Entry 2IBY (X-ray diffraction, 1.85 A resolution); this record covers chains C and D of the 4 polymer chains in the assembly.

Chain C (and D):
Molecule: Acetyl-CoA acetyltransferase
From: Homo sapiens
Notes: EC 2.3.1.9; chain D of this document is another copy of the same molecule, construct and numbering; everything in this record applies to it too
UniProtKB: P24752 (THIL_HUMAN); numbering as in UniProt (aligned over 34-427)
Amino-acid sequence (395 residues; numbered 33 to 427; the number before each row is that of its first residue):
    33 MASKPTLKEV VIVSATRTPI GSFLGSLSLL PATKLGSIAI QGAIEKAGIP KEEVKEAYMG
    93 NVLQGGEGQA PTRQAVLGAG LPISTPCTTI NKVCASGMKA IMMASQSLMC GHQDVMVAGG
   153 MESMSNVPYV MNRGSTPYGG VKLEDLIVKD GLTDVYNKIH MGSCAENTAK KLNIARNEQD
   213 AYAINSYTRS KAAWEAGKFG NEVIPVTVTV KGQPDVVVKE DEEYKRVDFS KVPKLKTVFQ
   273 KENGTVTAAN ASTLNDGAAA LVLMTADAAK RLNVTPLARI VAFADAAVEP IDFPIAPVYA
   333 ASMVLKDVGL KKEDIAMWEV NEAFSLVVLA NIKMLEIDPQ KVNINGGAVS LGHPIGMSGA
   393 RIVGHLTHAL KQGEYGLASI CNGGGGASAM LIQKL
Unresolved in the structure: 33-34
Differences from the reference sequence: initiating methionine (33); engineered mutation A34 (Val in P24752); modified residue (126)
Modified residues: C126 (s-hydroxycysteine; CSO)
Curated features (UniProtKB/Swiss-Prot):
  - active site: C126 (Acyl-thioester intermediate), C413 (Proton donor/acceptor)
  - binding site (CoA): Y219, R258 to D260, K263, S284
  - binding site (K(+)): Y219, A280, A281, A283, V381
  - site: H385 (Increases nucleophilicity of active site Cys)
  - modified residue: K66 (N6-acetyllysine), K78 (N6-succinyllysine), K174 (N6-acetyllysine), K181 (N6-acetyllysine), K190 (N6-acetyllysine), K202 (N6-acetyllysine), K223 (N6-acetyllysine), K230 (N6-acetyllysine), K243 (N6-succinyllysine), K251 (N6-acetyllysine), K257 (N6-acetyllysine), K263 (N6-acetyllysine), K266 (N6-succinyllysine), K268 (N6-succinyllysine), K273 (N6-acetyllysine), K338 (N6-acetyllysine)
  - natural variant: E85 (deletion: In 3KTD), N93 (N93S: In 3KTD), G152 (G152A: In 3KTD), N158 (N158D: In 3KTD), G183 (G183R: In 3KTD), T297 (T297M: In 3KTD), A301 (A301P: In 3KTD), I312 (I312T: In 3KTD), A333 (A333P: In 3KTD), G379 (G379V: In 3KTD), A380 (A380T: In 3KTD)
Metal / ion sites: K+: Y219, A280, A281, A283, V381
Small-molecule neighbours: coenzyme A (COA): C126, L184, H192, M193, Y219, R258, V259, D260, K263, V264, L267, V270, F271, A280, A281, A283, S284, T285, L286, F325, A355, F356, H385, I387

Chain C / chain D interface:
Pairs across the interface (145; chain C residue first):
  S35(C) with K40(D), hydrogen bond (backbone-side chain)
  P37(C) with T38(D); K40(D); M141(D); C142(D)
  T38(C) with P37(D); T38(D), hydrogen bond (backbone-backbone)
  L39(C) with L39(D), hydrophobic; C142(D)
  K40(C) with S35(D), hydrogen bond (side chain-backbone)
  F55(C) with R165(D)
  E88(C) with K131(D), salt bridge; D317(D)
  Y90(C) with K131(D), hydrogen bond; M135(D)
  Q96(C) with Q96(D); N123(D), hydrogen bond; D182(D)
  G97(C) with D182(D)
  G98(C) with L178(D); K181(D), hydrogen bond (backbone-side chain); D182(D), hydrogen bond (backbone-side chain)
  E99(C) with D182(D)
  G100(C) with K181(D); D182(D), hydrogen bond (backbone-side chain)
  Q101(C) with V125(D); K181(D); D182(D); G183(D), hydrogen bond (side chain-backbone); T185(D); D186(D); V187(D); M193(D), hydrogen bond; G415(D); G416(D), hydrogen bond (side chain-backbone)
  A102(C) with V125(D), hydrophobic
  R105(C) with Y188(D); A319(D); V320(D), hydrogen bond (side chain-backbone); G416(D), hydrogen bond (side chain-backbone)
  Q106(C) with V187(D); Y188(D), hydrogen bond (backbone-side chain)
  L109(C) with Y188(D)
  I115(C) with A319(D); V320(D); E321(D)
  S116(C) with A319(D)
  P118(C) with D317(D)
  C119(C) with K124(D)
  T120(C) with I122(D); N123(D); K124(D); K131(D)
  T121(C) with I122(D); N123(D), hydrogen bond (backbone-backbone)
  I122(C) with T120(D); T121(D); I122(D), hydrophobic; M135(D), hydrophobic
  N123(C) with Q96(D), hydrogen bond; T120(D); T121(D), hydrogen bond (backbone-backbone)
  K124(C) with C119(D); T120(D)
  V125(C) with Q101(D); A102(D), hydrophobic
  K131(C) with E88(D), salt bridge; Y90(D), hydrogen bond; T120(D)
  M135(C) with Y90(D); I122(D), hydrophobic; M135(D), hydrophobic
  Q138(C) with S139(D), hydrogen bond; C142(D); H144(D), hydrogen bond
  S139(C) with Q138(D)
  M141(C) with P37(D); C142(D), hydrophobic; H144(D)
  C142(C) with P37(D); L39(D); Q138(D); M141(D), hydrophobic; C142(D), hydrophobic
  G143(C) with P37(D)
  H144(C) with Q138(D), hydrogen bond; M141(D); F315(D)
  M156(C) with R165(D)
  S157(C) with R165(D)
  V159(C) with R165(D), hydrogen bond (backbone-side chain)
  P160(C) with V162(D), hydrophobic; M163(D)
  Y161(C) with Y161(D); V162(D); M163(D), hydrogen bond (backbone-backbone); R165(D), hydrogen bond
  V162(C) with P160(D), hydrophobic; Y161(D); V162(D), hydrophobic
  M163(C) with P160(D); Y161(D), hydrogen bond (backbone-backbone); L175(D), hydrophobic
  N164(C) with Y161(D)
  R165(C) with F55(D); S157(D); V159(D), hydrogen bond (side chain-backbone); Y161(D), hydrogen bond; D177(D), salt bridge; I179(D)
  L175(C) with M163(D), hydrophobic
  D177(C) with R165(D), salt bridge
  L178(C) with G98(D)
  I179(C) with R165(D)
  K181(C) with G98(D), hydrogen bond (side chain-backbone); G100(D); Q101(D)
  D182(C) with Q96(D); G97(D); G98(D), hydrogen bond (side chain-backbone); E99(D); G100(D), hydrogen bond (side chain-backbone); Q101(D)
  G183(C) with Q101(D), hydrogen bond (backbone-side chain)
  T185(C) with Q101(D)
  D186(C) with Q101(D)
  V187(C) with Q101(D); Q106(D)
  Y188(C) with R105(D); Q106(D), hydrogen bond (side chain-backbone); L109(D)
  M193(C) with Q101(D), hydrogen bond
  F315(C) with H144(D)
  D317(C) with E88(D); P118(D)
  A319(C) with R105(D); I115(D); S116(D)
  V320(C) with R105(D), hydrogen bond (backbone-side chain); I115(D)
  E321(C) with I115(D)
  P322(C) with L109(D), hydrophobic
  G415(C) with Q101(D)
  G416(C) with Q101(D), hydrogen bond (backbone-side chain); R105(D), hydrogen bond (backbone-side chain)
Also at the interface, not in a pair above, chain C (71 interface residues in all): L56, P103, T117, L184, A318, G417
Also at the interface, not in a pair above, chain D (72 interface residues in all): L56, V94, P103, T117, G143, M156, N164, L184, A318, P322, G417

Summary:
71 residues of chain C face 72 of chain D across their interface; the contacts include 36 hydrogen bonds and 4
salt bridges. Polar pairs include E88(C)-K131(D), R165(C)-D177(D) and S35(C)-K40(D). Ligands of chain C:
coenzyme A.
Chain C and chain D are both Acetyl-CoA acetyltransferase (Homo sapiens); the structure, Crystallographic and
kinetic studies of human mitochondrial acetoacetyl-CoA thiolase (T2): the importance of potassium and chloride
..., was determined by X-ray diffraction together with 2IB7, 2IB8, 2IB9, 2IBU and 2IBW from the same study.
